5G0A - chains A and B of the 4 polymer chains in the assembly; structure by X-ray diffraction, 1.70 A resolution.

# Chain A (and B)
Protein: Transaminase
From: Bacillus megaterium
Notes: EC 2.6.1.-; chain B of this document is another copy of the same molecule, construct and numbering; everything in this record applies to it too
Reference sequence: A0A0Q9UXH6 (A0A0Q9UXH6_9BACI); numbering as in UniProt (aligned over 1-474)
Amino-acid sequence (483 residues; each row starts with the number of its first residue):
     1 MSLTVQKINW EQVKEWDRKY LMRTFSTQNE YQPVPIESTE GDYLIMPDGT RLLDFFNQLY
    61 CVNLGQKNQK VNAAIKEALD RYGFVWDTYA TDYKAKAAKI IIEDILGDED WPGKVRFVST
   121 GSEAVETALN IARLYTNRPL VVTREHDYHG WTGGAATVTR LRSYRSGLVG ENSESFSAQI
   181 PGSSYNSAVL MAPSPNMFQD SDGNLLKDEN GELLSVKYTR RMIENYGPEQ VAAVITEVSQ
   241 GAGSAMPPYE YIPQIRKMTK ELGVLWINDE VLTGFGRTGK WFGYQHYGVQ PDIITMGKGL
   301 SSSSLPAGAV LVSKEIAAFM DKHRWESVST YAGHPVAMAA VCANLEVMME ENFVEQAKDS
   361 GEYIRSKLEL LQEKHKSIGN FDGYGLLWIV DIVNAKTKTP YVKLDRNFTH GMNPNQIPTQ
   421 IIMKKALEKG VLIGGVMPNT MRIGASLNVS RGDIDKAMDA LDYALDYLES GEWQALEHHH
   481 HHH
Disordered / not traced: 1-6, 475-483 (chain B: 1, 475-483)
Sequence notes: conflict Gln69 (Pro in A0A0Q9UXH), Ala90 (Ser in A0A0Q9UXH), Asp202 (Asn in A0A0Q9UXH), Leu205 (Cys in A0A0Q9UXH), Asn268 (Thr in A0A0Q9UXH), Ala318 (Glu in A0A0Q9UXH), Lys322 (Arg in A0A0Q9UXH), Asp359 (Asn in A0A0Q9UXH), Gly452 (Glu in A0A0Q9UXH); expression tag (475-483)
Covalently attached groups: pyridoxal phosphate (PLP) linked to Lys298
Small-molecule neighbours: pyridoxal phosphate (PLP): Thr120, Gly121, Ser122, Val125, Tyr148, His149, Gly150, Trp151, Glu237, Asp269, Val271, Leu272

# Chain A / chain B interface
Residue-residue contacts (309; chain A residue first):
  Ile8(A) - Arg81(B)
  Ile8(A) - Asp92(B)
  Trp10(A) - Arg81(B)
  Trp10(A) - Asp92(B)
  Val13(A) - Thr91(B)
  Val13(A) - Asp92(B)
  Val13(A) - Ala95(B)
  Trp16(A) - Ala95(B)  hydrophobic
  Trp16(A) - Lys96(B)
  Trp16(A) - Lys99(B)
  Asp17(A) - Ala90(B)
  Asp17(A) - Ala95(B)
  Arg18(A) - Lys114(B)  hydrogen bond (backbone-side chain)
  Lys19(A) - Gly113(B)
  Lys19(A) - Lys114(B)
  Tyr20(A) - Ala98(B)  hydrophobic
  Tyr20(A) - Lys99(B)
  Tyr20(A) - Ile102(B)  hydrophobic
  Tyr20(A) - Glu103(B)  hydrogen bond
  Tyr20(A) - Lys114(B)
  Tyr20(A) - Val115(B)  hydrogen bond (backbone-backbone)
  Leu21(A) - Lys94(B)
  Leu21(A) - Ala98(B)  hydrophobic
  Leu21(A) - Lys114(B)  hydrogen bond (backbone-side chain)
  Leu21(A) - Val115(B)
  Leu21(A) - Phe117(B)  hydrophobic
  Met22(A) - Lys114(B)
  Met22(A) - Val115(B)  hydrogen bond (backbone-backbone)
  Met22(A) - Arg116(B)
  Met22(A) - Ile131(B)  hydrophobic
  Met22(A) - Met320(B)  hydrophobic
  Met22(A) - Trp325(B)  hydrophobic
  Arg23(A) - Lys114(B)
  Arg23(A) - Asp321(B)
  Arg23(A) - Trp325(B)
  Thr24(A) - Asp87(B)
  Thr24(A) - Arg116(B)
  Thr24(A) - Trp325(B)
  Thr24(A) - Ser327(B)
  Phe25(A) - Arg324(B)
  Phe25(A) - Trp325(B)  hydrogen bond (backbone-backbone)
  Phe25(A) - Glu326(B)
  Phe25(A) - Ser327(B)
  Phe25(A) - Val328(B)  hydrophobic
  Ser26(A) - His323(B)
  Thr27(A) - Asp321(B)
  Thr27(A) - Lys322(B)
  Thr27(A) - His323(B)
  Thr27(A) - Arg324(B)
  Gln28(A) - Lys114(B)  hydrogen bond
  Gln28(A) - Asp321(B)  hydrogen bond (backbone-backbone)
  Glu30(A) - Arg324(B)  salt bridge
  Val34(A) - Tyr89(B)
  Val34(A) - Ala90(B)  hydrogen bond (backbone-backbone)
  Pro35(A) - Ala90(B)
  Ile36(A) - Tyr82(B)  hydrogen bond (backbone-side chain)
  Ile36(A) - Val85(B)  hydrophobic
  Ile36(A) - Tyr89(B)  hydrophobic
  Ile36(A) - Ala90(B)  hydrogen bond (backbone-backbone)
  Ile36(A) - Thr91(B)
  Glu37(A) - Arg81(B)  salt bridge
  Glu37(A) - Tyr82(B)  hydrogen bond (backbone-side chain)
  Ser38(A) - Arg81(B)
  Thr39(A) - Arg81(B)  hydrogen bond (backbone-backbone)
  Thr39(A) - Gly83(B)
  Leu44(A) - Tyr89(B)
  Gln58(A) - Phe84(B)
  Gln58(A) - Val85(B)
  Gln58(A) - Trp86(B)  hydrogen bond (side chain-backbone)
  Gln58(A) - Tyr89(B)
  Leu59(A) - Trp86(B)
  Leu59(A) - Thr330(B)
  Cys61(A) - Phe84(B)  hydrophobic
  Cys61(A) - Thr330(B)
  Val62(A) - Phe84(B)  hydrophobic
  Gln66(A) - Gly83(B)
  Gln66(A) - Phe84(B)  hydrogen bond (side chain-backbone)
  Lys67(A) - Leu79(B)
  Lys67(A) - Asp80(B)  hydrogen bond (side chain-backbone)
  Lys67(A) - Arg81(B)
  Lys67(A) - Tyr82(B)
  Lys67(A) - Gly83(B)
  Asn72(A) - Leu79(B)  hydrogen bond (side chain-backbone)
  Asn72(A) - Tyr82(B)  hydrogen bond (side chain-backbone)
  Ile75(A) - Leu79(B)  hydrophobic
  Lys76(A) - Lys76(B)
  Lys76(A) - Asp80(B)  salt bridge
  Leu79(A) - Asn72(B)  hydrogen bond (backbone-side chain)
  Leu79(A) - Ile75(B)  hydrophobic
  Asp80(A) - Lys67(B)
  Asp80(A) - Lys76(B)  salt bridge
  Arg81(A) - Gln6(B)
  Arg81(A) - Ile8(B)
  Arg81(A) - Trp10(B)
  Arg81(A) - Glu37(B)  salt bridge
  Arg81(A) - Ser38(B)
  Arg81(A) - Thr39(B)  hydrogen bond (backbone-backbone)
  Arg81(A) - Lys67(B)
  Tyr82(A) - Ile36(B)  hydrogen bond (side chain-backbone)
  Tyr82(A) - Glu37(B)  hydrogen bond (side chain-backbone)
  Tyr82(A) - Lys67(B)
  Tyr82(A) - Asn72(B)  hydrogen bond (backbone-side chain)
  Gly83(A) - Thr39(B)
  Gly83(A) - Gln66(B)
  Gly83(A) - Lys67(B)
  Phe84(A) - Gln58(B)
  Phe84(A) - Cys61(B)  hydrophobic
  Phe84(A) - Val62(B)  hydrophobic
  Phe84(A) - Gln66(B)  hydrogen bond (backbone-side chain)
  Phe84(A) - Ser303(B)
  Val85(A) - Ile36(B)  hydrophobic
  Val85(A) - Gln58(B)
  Trp86(A) - Gln58(B)  hydrogen bond (backbone-side chain)
  Trp86(A) - Leu59(B)  hydrophobic
  Asp87(A) - Thr24(B)
  Tyr89(A) - Val34(B)
  Tyr89(A) - Ile36(B)  hydrophobic
  Tyr89(A) - Leu44(B)
  Tyr89(A) - Gln58(B)
  Tyr89(A) - Leu432(B)
  Ala90(A) - Asp17(B)
  Ala90(A) - Val34(B)  hydrogen bond (backbone-backbone)
  Ala90(A) - Pro35(B)
  Ala90(A) - Ile36(B)  hydrogen bond (backbone-backbone)
  Thr91(A) - Val13(B)
  Thr91(A) - Ile36(B)
  Asp92(A) - Ile8(B)
  Asp92(A) - Trp10(B)
  Asp92(A) - Val13(B)
  Lys94(A) - Leu21(B)
  Ala95(A) - Val13(B)
  Ala95(A) - Trp16(B)  hydrophobic
  Ala95(A) - Asp17(B)
  Lys96(A) - Trp16(B)
  Ala98(A) - Tyr20(B)  hydrophobic
  Ala98(A) - Leu21(B)  hydrophobic
  Lys99(A) - Trp16(B)
  Lys99(A) - Tyr20(B)
  Ile102(A) - Tyr20(B)  hydrophobic
  Glu103(A) - Tyr20(B)  hydrogen bond
  Gly113(A) - Lys19(B)
  Lys114(A) - Arg18(B)  hydrogen bond (side chain-backbone)
  Lys114(A) - Lys19(B)
  Lys114(A) - Tyr20(B)
  Lys114(A) - Leu21(B)  hydrogen bond (side chain-backbone)
  Lys114(A) - Met22(B)
  Lys114(A) - Arg23(B)
  Lys114(A) - Gln28(B)  hydrogen bond
  Val115(A) - Tyr20(B)  hydrogen bond (backbone-backbone)
  Val115(A) - Leu21(B)
  Val115(A) - Met22(B)  hydrogen bond (backbone-backbone)
  Arg116(A) - Met22(B)
  Arg116(A) - Thr24(B)
  Phe117(A) - Leu21(B)  hydrophobic
  Ser119(A) - Thr120(B)
  Ser119(A) - Tyr331(B)
  Thr120(A) - Ser119(B)
  Thr120(A) - Glu123(B)  hydrogen bond
  Glu123(A) - Thr120(B)  hydrogen bond
  Glu123(A) - Trp151(B)
  Glu126(A) - Trp151(B)
  Glu126(A) - Thr152(B)
  Glu126(A) - Gly153(B)  hydrogen bond (side chain-backbone)
  Thr127(A) - Trp151(B)
  Asn130(A) - Ile180(B)
  Ile131(A) - Met22(B)  hydrophobic
  Arg133(A) - Ile180(B)
  Arg133(A) - Pro181(B)
  Leu134(A) - Ser166(B)
  Leu134(A) - Ala178(B)
  Leu134(A) - Gln179(B)
  Leu134(A) - Ile180(B)  hydrophobic
  Asn137(A) - Pro181(B)
  Arg138(A) - Pro181(B)
  Pro139(A) - Pro181(B)
  Pro139(A) - Gly182(B)
  Pro139(A) - Tyr185(B)
  Tyr148(A) - Val328(B)  hydrogen bond (side chain-backbone)
  Trp151(A) - Glu123(B)
  Trp151(A) - Glu126(B)
  Trp151(A) - Thr127(B)
  Trp151(A) - Val328(B)
  Trp151(A) - Ser329(B)  hydrogen bond
  Thr152(A) - Glu123(B)
  Thr152(A) - Glu126(B)
  Gly153(A) - Glu126(B)  hydrogen bond (backbone-side chain)
  Gly153(A) - Gly154(B)
  Gly154(A) - Gly153(B)
  Ser163(A) - Glu326(B)
  Tyr164(A) - Glu326(B)
  Tyr164(A) - Val328(B)  hydrophobic
  Arg165(A) - Glu326(B)
  Ser166(A) - Leu134(B)
  Ser166(A) - Trp325(B)  hydrogen bond (backbone-side chain)
  Ser166(A) - Glu326(B)  hydrogen bond (backbone-backbone)
  Ser166(A) - Ser327(B)  hydrogen bond
  Gly167(A) - Arg324(B)
  Gly167(A) - Trp325(B)
  Gly167(A) - Glu326(B)  hydrogen bond (backbone-backbone)
  Leu168(A) - Leu134(B)  hydrophobic
  Leu168(A) - Phe319(B)  hydrophobic
  Leu168(A) - Met320(B)  hydrophobic
  Leu168(A) - His323(B)
  Leu168(A) - Arg324(B)
  Leu168(A) - Trp325(B)
  Val169(A) - His323(B)
  Val169(A) - Arg324(B)  hydrogen bond (backbone-backbone)
  Val169(A) - Glu326(B)
  Gly170(A) - Arg324(B)
  Glu171(A) - Arg324(B)
  Asn172(A) - Arg324(B)  hydrogen bond
  Phe176(A) - His323(B)
  Ala178(A) - Leu134(B)
  Gln179(A) - Leu134(B)
  Ile180(A) - Asn130(B)
  Ile180(A) - Arg133(B)
  Ile180(A) - Leu134(B)  hydrophobic
  Pro181(A) - Arg133(B)
  Pro181(A) - Asn137(B)
  Pro181(A) - Arg138(B)
  Pro181(A) - Pro139(B)
  Gly182(A) - Pro139(B)
  Gly182(A) - Asn186(B)  hydrogen bond (backbone-side chain)
  Tyr185(A) - Asn186(B)
  Asn186(A) - Tyr185(B)
  Asn186(A) - Asn186(B)
  Ser187(A) - Tyr185(B)
  Ala188(A) - Gly182(B)
  Ala188(A) - Tyr185(B)
  Lys298(A) - Thr330(B)
  Lys298(A) - Tyr331(B)  hydrogen bond (backbone-side chain)
  Ser301(A) - Tyr331(B)
  Ser303(A) - Phe84(B)
  Ser303(A) - Tyr331(B)  hydrogen bond
  Ser303(A) - His334(B)  hydrogen bond (backbone-side chain)
  Ser304(A) - His334(B)  hydrogen bond (backbone-side chain)
  Leu305(A) - Leu305(B)  hydrophobic
  Leu305(A) - His334(B)
  Pro306(A) - Tyr331(B)  hydrophobic
  Ala307(A) - Tyr331(B)
  Phe319(A) - Leu168(B)  hydrophobic
  Met320(A) - Met22(B)  hydrophobic
  Met320(A) - Leu168(B)  hydrophobic
  Asp321(A) - Arg23(B)
  Asp321(A) - Thr27(B)
  Asp321(A) - Gln28(B)  hydrogen bond (backbone-backbone)
  Lys322(A) - Thr27(B)
  His323(A) - Ser26(B)
  His323(A) - Thr27(B)
  His323(A) - Leu168(B)
  His323(A) - Val169(B)
  His323(A) - Phe176(B)
  Arg324(A) - Phe25(B)
  Arg324(A) - Thr27(B)
  Arg324(A) - Glu30(B)  salt bridge
  Arg324(A) - Gly167(B)
  Arg324(A) - Leu168(B)
  Arg324(A) - Val169(B)  hydrogen bond (backbone-backbone)
  Arg324(A) - Gly170(B)
  Arg324(A) - Glu171(B)
  Arg324(A) - Asn172(B)  hydrogen bond
  Arg324(A) - His410(B)  hydrogen bond (side chain-backbone)
  Arg324(A) - Gly411(B)
  Arg324(A) - Met412(B)  hydrogen bond (side chain-backbone)
  Arg324(A) - Pro414(B)
  Trp325(A) - Met22(B)  hydrophobic
  Trp325(A) - Arg23(B)
  Trp325(A) - Thr24(B)
  Trp325(A) - Phe25(B)  hydrogen bond (backbone-backbone)
  Trp325(A) - Ser166(B)  hydrogen bond (side chain-backbone)
  Trp325(A) - Gly167(B)
  Trp325(A) - Leu168(B)
  Glu326(A) - Phe25(B)
  Glu326(A) - Arg162(B)
  Glu326(A) - Ser163(B)
  Glu326(A) - Tyr164(B)
  Glu326(A) - Arg165(B)
  Glu326(A) - Ser166(B)  hydrogen bond (backbone-backbone)
  Glu326(A) - Gly167(B)  hydrogen bond (backbone-backbone)
  Glu326(A) - Val169(B)
  Glu326(A) - Thr409(B)
  Glu326(A) - His410(B)  salt bridge
  Ser327(A) - Thr24(B)
  Ser327(A) - Phe25(B)
  Ser327(A) - Ser166(B)  hydrogen bond
  Val328(A) - Phe25(B)  hydrophobic
  Val328(A) - Leu59(B)  hydrophobic
  Val328(A) - Tyr148(B)  hydrogen bond (backbone-side chain)
  Val328(A) - Trp151(B)
  Val328(A) - Tyr164(B)  hydrophobic
  Ser329(A) - Trp151(B)  hydrogen bond
  Thr330(A) - Leu59(B)
  Thr330(A) - Cys61(B)
  Thr330(A) - Lys298(B)
  Tyr331(A) - Ser119(B)
  Tyr331(A) - Lys298(B)  hydrogen bond (side chain-backbone)
  Tyr331(A) - Ser301(B)
  Tyr331(A) - Ser303(B)  hydrogen bond
  Tyr331(A) - Pro306(B)  hydrophobic
  Tyr331(A) - Ala307(B)
  His334(A) - Ser303(B)  hydrogen bond (side chain-backbone)
  His334(A) - Ser304(B)  hydrogen bond (side chain-backbone)
  His334(A) - Leu305(B)
  Thr409(A) - Glu326(B)
  His410(A) - Arg324(B)  hydrogen bond (backbone-side chain)
  His410(A) - Glu326(B)  salt bridge
  Gly411(A) - Arg324(B)
  Met412(A) - Arg324(B)  hydrogen bond (backbone-side chain)
  Leu432(A) - Tyr89(B)
Also at the interface, not in a pair above, chain A (132 interface residues in all): Pro33, Val118, Ser122, Leu140, Arg162, Ser183, Gln230, Gly297, Val312, Val336, Pro414
Also at the interface, not in a pair above, chain B (129 interface residues in all): Pro33, Val118, Ser122, Ala188, Gly297, Val312, Val336

# Overview
132 residues of chain A face 129 of chain B across their interface; the contacts include 68 hydrogen bonds and
8 salt bridges. Among the polar pairs are Glu30(A)-Arg324(B), Glu37(A)-Arg81(B) and Lys76(A)-Asp80(B).
Covalently linked pyridoxal phosphate: at Lys298(A).
Both chains are Transaminase (Bacillus megaterium). Entry 5G0A (The crystal structure of a S-selective
transaminase from Bacillus megaterium) was determined by X-ray diffraction together with 5G09, 5G2P and 5G2Q
from the same study.
